Entry 4ZN1 (X-ray diffraction, 2.80 A resolution); this record covers chains A and B.

# Chain A
Molecule: Transcription elongation factor Spt5
From: Methanocaldococcus jannaschii DSM 2661
UniProt: Q57818 (SPT5_METJA); numbering as in UniProt (aligned over 1-147)
Sequence (147 residues; each row starts with the number of its first residue):
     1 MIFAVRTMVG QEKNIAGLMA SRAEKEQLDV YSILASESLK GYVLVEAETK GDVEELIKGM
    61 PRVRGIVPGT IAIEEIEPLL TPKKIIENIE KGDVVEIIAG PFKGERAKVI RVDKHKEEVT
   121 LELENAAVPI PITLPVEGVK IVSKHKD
Unresolved in the structure: 83-86, 100, 127-128, 146-147
Swiss-Prot annotation at these positions:
  - mutagenesis: Ala4 (A4R: Abrogates binding to RNAP. Decreases elongation activity), Tyr42 (Y42A: Abrogates binding to RNAP. Decreases elongation activity), Leu44 (L44A: Can still bind RNAP, but with a decreased affinity. Does not affect elongation activity; L44R: Abrogates binding to RNAP. Decreases elongation activity)

# Chain B
Molecule: Transcription elongation factor Spt4
From: Methanocaldococcus jannaschii DSM 2661
UniProt: Q57839 (SPT4_METJA); numbering as in UniProt (aligned over 2-59)
Sequence (72 residues; numbered -12 to 59; the number before each row is that of its first residue; numbers below 1 keep their minus sign (Met-12 is residue -12)):
   -12 MGSSHHHHHH SQDPRACLKC KYLTNDEICP ICHSPTSENW IGLLIVINPE KSEIAKKAGI
    48 DIKGKYALSV KE
Unresolved in the structure: -12 to 0
Construct notes: expression tag (-12 to 1)
Ion coordination: Zn2+: Cys4, Cys7, Cys16, Cys19
Swiss-Prot annotation at these positions:
  - binding site (Zn(2+)): Cys4, Cys7, Cys16, Cys19

# How chain A and chain B interact
Residue-residue contacts - 35 pairs, chain A then chain B:
  Ile2(A) with Ile41(B), hydrophobic
  Lys13(A) with Gly29(B); Leu30(B)
  Ala16(A) with Leu30(B), hydrophobic; Ile32(B)
  Gly17(A) with Ile32(B)
  Ala20(A) with Ile32(B), hydrophobic; Ile34(B), hydrophobic
  Glu24(A) with Ile34(B); Lys50(B), salt bridge
  Val30(A) with Ile34(B)
  Tyr31(A) with Val33(B); Ile34(B), hydrogen bond (backbone-backbone); Asn35(B), hydrogen bond (backbone-backbone); Lys38(B)
  Ser32(A) with Ile32(B); Ser39(B); Ile41(B)
  Ile33(A) with Leu30(B); Leu31(B); Ile32(B), hydrogen bond (backbone-backbone)
  Leu34(A) with Leu30(B); Leu31(B), hydrophobic; Leu55(B), hydrophobic
  Ala35(A) with Gly29(B); Leu30(B), hydrogen bond (backbone-backbone); Leu55(B)
  Ser36(A) with Leu55(B)
  Glu37(A) with Ile28(B)
  Glu46(A) with Ser39(B), hydrogen bond; Glu40(B), hydrogen bond (side chain-backbone); Ile41(B), hydrogen bond (side chain-backbone)
  His115(A) with Glu59(B), salt bridge
  Lys116(A) with Lys58(B)
  Glu117(A) with Lys58(B), salt bridge
Also at the interface, not in a pair above, chain A (22 interface residues in all): Ile76, Leu79, Leu80, Pro82
Also at the interface, not in a pair above, chain B (19 interface residues in all): Ala45, Ser56, Val57

# In short
22 residues of chain A and 19 residues of chain B are in contact; the contacts include 7 hydrogen bonds and 3
salt bridges. Polar pairs include Glu24(A)-Lys50(B), His115(A)-Glu59(B) and Glu117(A)-Lys58(B). UniProt lists
3 mutagenesis sites on chain A; 4 Zn2+-binding residues on chain B.
Here chain A is Transcription elongation factor Spt5 and chain B is Transcription elongation factor Spt4, both
from Methanocaldococcus jannaschii DSM 2661. Entry 4ZN1 (Crystal Structure of MjSpt4:Spt5 complex conformation
A) was determined by X-ray diffraction together with 4ZN3 from the same study.
